7TFO - chains Y and Z of the 12 polymer chains in the assembly; structure by electron microscopy, 4.10 A resolution (low resolution: residue-level contacts below are approximate; hydrogen-bond / salt-bridge calls are withheld).

[Chain Y (and Z)]
Protein: Envelope glycoprotein BG505 SOSIP.664 - gp41
Organism: Human immunodeficiency virus 1
Notes: chain Z of this document is another copy of the same molecule, construct and numbering; everything in this record applies to it too
UniProtKB: Q2N0S6 (Q2N0S6_9HIV1); residues 512-664 here correspond to UniProt positions 509-661 (UniProt number = residue number - 3)
Chain sequence (153 residues; row label = number of the first residue in the row):
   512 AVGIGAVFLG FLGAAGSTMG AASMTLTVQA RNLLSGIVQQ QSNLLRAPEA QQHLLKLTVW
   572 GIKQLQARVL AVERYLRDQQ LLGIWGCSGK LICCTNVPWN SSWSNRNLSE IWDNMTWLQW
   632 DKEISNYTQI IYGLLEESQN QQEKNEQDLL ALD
Not modelled in the structure: 512-521, 547-562, 655-664 (chain Z: 512-521, 541-562, 661-664)
Disulfide bonds: Cys598-Cys604
Construct notes: conflict Pro559 (Ile556 in Q2N0S6), Cys605 (Thr602 in Q2N0S6)

[Chain Y / chain Z interface]
Pairs across the interface (17):
  Leu566(Y) - Thr569(Z)
  Thr569(Y) - Thr569(Z)
  Ile573(Y) - Ile573(Z)
  Leu576(Y) - Leu576(Z)
  Gln577(Y) - Arg579(Z)
  Val580(Y) - Leu576(Z)
  Val580(Y) - Arg579(Z)
  Leu581(Y) - Arg579(Z)
  Val583(Y) - Val583(Z)
  Glu584(Y) - Arg579(Z)
  Leu587(Y) - Tyr586(Z)
  Gln591(Y) - Leu602(Z)
  Gly594(Y) - Gly600(Z)
  Glu647(Y) - Thr538(Z)
  Gln650(Y) - Lys601(Z)
  Glu654(Y) - Lys601(Z)
  Glu654(Y) - Cys605(Z)
Interface residues without a listed pair, chain Y (17 interface residues in all): Ile595, Ser599
Interface residues without a listed pair, chain Z (15 interface residues in all): Val580, Ser599, Ile603, Cys604

[In short]
17 residues of chain Y and 15 residues of chain Z are in contact.
Both chains are Envelope glycoprotein BG505 SOSIP.664 - gp41 (Human immunodeficiency virus 1). Entry 7TFO
(Cryo-EM structure of HIV-1 Env trimer BG505 SOSIP.664 in complex with CD4bs antibody Ab1573) was determined
by electron microscopy (same publication as 7RYU, 7RYV and 7TFN).
